PDB entry 2BQR | X-ray diffraction, 2.37 A resolution | chains A and P of the 3 polymer chains in the assembly

# Chain A
Name: DNA polymerase IV
Organism: Sulfolobus solfataricus
Notes: EC 2.7.7.7
Reference sequence: Q97W02 (DPO42_SULSO); residue numbers follow UniProt; this construct covers 1-352
Chain sequence (358 residues; each row starts with the number of its first residue; numbers below 1 keep their minus sign (His-5 is residue -5)):
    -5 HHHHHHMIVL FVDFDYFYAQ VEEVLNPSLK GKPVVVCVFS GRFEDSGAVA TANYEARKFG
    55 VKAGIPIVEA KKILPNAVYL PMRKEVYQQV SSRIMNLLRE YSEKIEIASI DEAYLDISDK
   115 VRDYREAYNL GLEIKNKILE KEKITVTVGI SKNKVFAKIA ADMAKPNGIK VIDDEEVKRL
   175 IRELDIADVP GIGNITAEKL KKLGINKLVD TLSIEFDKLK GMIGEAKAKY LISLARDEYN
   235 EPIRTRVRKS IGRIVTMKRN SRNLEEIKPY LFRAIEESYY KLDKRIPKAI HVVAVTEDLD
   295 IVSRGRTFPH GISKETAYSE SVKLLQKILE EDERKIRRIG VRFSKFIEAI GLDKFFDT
Not modelled in the structure: -5 to 0, 342-352
Bound ions: Ca2+ site 1: Asp7, Asp105, Glu106 (together with 2'-deoxyadenosine 5'-triphosphate); Ca2+ site 2: Asp7, Phe8, Asp105 (together with 2'-deoxyadenosine 5'-triphosphate); Ca2+ site 3: Ala181, Ile186
Residues lining bound ligands: 2'-deoxyadenosine 5'-triphosphate (DTP): Asp7, Phe8, Asp9, Tyr10, Phe11, Tyr12, Ala44, Thr45, Arg51, Ala57, Gly58, Ile104, Asp105, Lys159

# Chain P
Molecule: 13-nt DNA strand
Sequence (13 nucleotides; each row starts with the number of its first residue):
     1 GGGGGAAGGA TTC

# Interface between chain A and chain P
Contacting residue pairs - 23 pairs, chain A then chain P:
  Glu106(A) - DC13(P)  phosphate contact
  Lys152(A) - DC13(P)  phosphate contact
  Pro184(A) - DC13(P)  phosphate contact
  Gly185(A) - DT12(P)  phosphate contact
  Gly185(A) - DC13(P)  hydrogen bond to the phosphate
  Ile186(A) - DC13(P)  hydrogen bond to the phosphate
  Gly187(A) - DT12(P)  hydrogen bond to the phosphate
  Gly187(A) - DC13(P)  phosphate contact
  Asn188(A) - DT12(P)  phosphate contact
  Ile189(A) - DT11(P)  phosphate contact
  Ile189(A) - DT12(P)  hydrogen bond to the phosphate
  Thr190(A) - DT11(P)  phosphate contact
  Thr190(A) - DT12(P)  hydrogen bond to the phosphate
  Val296(A) - DG9(P)  phosphate contact
  Ser297(A) - DG8(P)  phosphate contact
  Ser297(A) - DG9(P)  hydrogen bond to the phosphate
  Arg298(A) - DG8(P)  salt bridge to the phosphate
  Arg298(A) - DG9(P)  salt bridge to the phosphate
  Gly299(A) - DG8(P)  hydrogen bond to the phosphate
  Arg300(A) - DA7(P)  phosphate contact
  Thr301(A) - DA6(P)  sugar contact
  Thr301(A) - DA7(P)  hydrogen bond to the phosphate
  Lys339(A) - DA6(P)  salt bridge to the phosphate
Other interface residues (no listed pair), chain A (21 interface residues in all): Val183, Lys193, Lys221, Ile295, Lys321

# Overview
Chain A and chain P form an interface of 21 and 7 residues respectively; the contacts include 8 hydrogen bonds
and 3 salt bridges. Polar pairs include Gly185(A)-DC13(P), Ile186(A)-DC13(P) and Gly187(A)-DT12(P). Ligands of
chain A: 2'-deoxyadenosine 5'-triphosphate. Asp7(A), Asp105(A) and Glu106(A) coordinate Ca2+ site 1.
Chain A is DNA polymerase IV (Sulfolobus solfataricus) and chain P is a 13-nt DNA strand; the structure, DNA
Adduct Bypass Polymerization by Sulfolobus solfataricus Dpo4. Analysis and Crystal Structures of Multiple
Base-Pair Substitution ..., was determined by X-ray diffraction, deposited together with 2BQU, 2BR0 and 2BQ3.
